PDB entry 9D30 | electron microscopy, 3.74 A resolution | chains A and B

Chain A (and B):
Name: Mycocerosic acid synthase
Organism: Mycobacterium tuberculosis
Notes: EC 2.3.1.111; chain B of this document is another copy of the same molecule, construct and numbering; everything in this record applies to it too
UniProtKB: A0A0E8V6Y3 (A0A0E8V6Y3_MYCTX); residue numbers follow UniProt; this construct covers 1-2111
Chain sequence (2124 residues; each row starts with the number of its first residue):
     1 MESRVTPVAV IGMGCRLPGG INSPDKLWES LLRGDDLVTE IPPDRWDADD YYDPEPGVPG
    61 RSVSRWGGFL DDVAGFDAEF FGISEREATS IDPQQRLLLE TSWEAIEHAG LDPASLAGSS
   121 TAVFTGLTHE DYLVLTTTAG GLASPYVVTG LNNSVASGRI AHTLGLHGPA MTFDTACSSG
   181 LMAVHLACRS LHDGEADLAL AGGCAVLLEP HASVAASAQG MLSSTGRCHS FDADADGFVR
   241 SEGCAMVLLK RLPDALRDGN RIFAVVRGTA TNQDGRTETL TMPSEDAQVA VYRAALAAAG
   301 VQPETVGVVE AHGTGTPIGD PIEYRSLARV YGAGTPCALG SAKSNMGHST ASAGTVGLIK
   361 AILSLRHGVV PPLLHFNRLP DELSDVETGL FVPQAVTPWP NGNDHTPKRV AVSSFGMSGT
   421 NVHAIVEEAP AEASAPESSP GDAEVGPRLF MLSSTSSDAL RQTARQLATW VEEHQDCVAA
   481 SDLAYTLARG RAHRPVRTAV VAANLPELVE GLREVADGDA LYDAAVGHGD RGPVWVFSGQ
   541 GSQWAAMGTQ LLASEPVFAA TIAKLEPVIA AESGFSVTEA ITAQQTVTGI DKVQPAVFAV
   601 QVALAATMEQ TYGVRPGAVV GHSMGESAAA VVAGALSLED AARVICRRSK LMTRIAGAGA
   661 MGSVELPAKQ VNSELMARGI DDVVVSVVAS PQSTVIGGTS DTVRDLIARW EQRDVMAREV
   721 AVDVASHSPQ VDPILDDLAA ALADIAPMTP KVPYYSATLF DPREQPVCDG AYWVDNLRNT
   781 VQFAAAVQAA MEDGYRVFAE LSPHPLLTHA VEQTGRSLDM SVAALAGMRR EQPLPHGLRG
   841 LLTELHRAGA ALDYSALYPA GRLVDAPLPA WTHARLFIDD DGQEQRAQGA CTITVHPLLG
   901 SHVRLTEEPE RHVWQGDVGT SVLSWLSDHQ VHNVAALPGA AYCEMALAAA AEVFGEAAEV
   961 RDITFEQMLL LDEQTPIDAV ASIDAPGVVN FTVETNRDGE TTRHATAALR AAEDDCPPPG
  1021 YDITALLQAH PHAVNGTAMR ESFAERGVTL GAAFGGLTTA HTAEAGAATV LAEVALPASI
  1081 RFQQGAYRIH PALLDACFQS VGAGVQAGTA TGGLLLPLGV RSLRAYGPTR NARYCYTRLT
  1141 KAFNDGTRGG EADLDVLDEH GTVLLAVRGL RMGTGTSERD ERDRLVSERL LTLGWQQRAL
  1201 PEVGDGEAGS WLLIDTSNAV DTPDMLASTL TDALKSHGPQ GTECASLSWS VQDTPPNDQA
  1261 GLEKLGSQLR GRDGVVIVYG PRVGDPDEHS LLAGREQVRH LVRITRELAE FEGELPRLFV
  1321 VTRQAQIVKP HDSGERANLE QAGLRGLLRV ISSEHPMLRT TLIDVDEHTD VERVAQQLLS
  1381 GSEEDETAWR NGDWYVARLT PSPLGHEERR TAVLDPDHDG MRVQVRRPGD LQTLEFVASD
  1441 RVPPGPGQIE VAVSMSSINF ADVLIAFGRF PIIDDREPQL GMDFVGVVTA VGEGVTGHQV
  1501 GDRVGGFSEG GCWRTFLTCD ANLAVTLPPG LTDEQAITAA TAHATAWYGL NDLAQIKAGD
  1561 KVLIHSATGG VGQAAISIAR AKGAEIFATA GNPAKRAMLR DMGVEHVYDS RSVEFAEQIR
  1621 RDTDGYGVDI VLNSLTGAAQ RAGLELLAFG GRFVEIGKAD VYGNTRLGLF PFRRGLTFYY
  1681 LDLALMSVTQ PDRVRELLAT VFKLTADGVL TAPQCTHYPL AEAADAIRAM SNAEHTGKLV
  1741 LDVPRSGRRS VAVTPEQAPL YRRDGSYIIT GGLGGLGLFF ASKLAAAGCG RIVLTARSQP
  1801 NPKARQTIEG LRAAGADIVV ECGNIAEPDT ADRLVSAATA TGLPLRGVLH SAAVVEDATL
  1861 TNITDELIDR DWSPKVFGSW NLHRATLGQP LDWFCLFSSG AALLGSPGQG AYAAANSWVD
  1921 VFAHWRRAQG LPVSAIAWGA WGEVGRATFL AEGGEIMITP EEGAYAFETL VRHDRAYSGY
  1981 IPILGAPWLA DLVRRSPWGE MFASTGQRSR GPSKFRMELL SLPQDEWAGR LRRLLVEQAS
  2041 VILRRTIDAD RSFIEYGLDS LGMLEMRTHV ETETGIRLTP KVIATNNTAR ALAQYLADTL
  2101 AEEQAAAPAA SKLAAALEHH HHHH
Disordered / not traced: 1-891, 2107-2124 (chain B: 1-891, 2001-2124)
Covalent attachments: compound MU4 linked to S2060
Sequence notes: expression tag (2112-2124)
Small-molecule neighbours: MU4 (N-[2-(hexadecanoylamino)ethyl]-N~3~-[(2R)-2-hydroxy-3,3-dimethyl-4-(phosphonooxy)butanoyl]-beta-alaninamide): H929, L937, P938, G939, F965, E966, Q967, M968, V1048, D1095, Q1099, L1116, P1117, L1118, D2059, L2064
From the paper describing this entry:
  - binding site for MU4: H929, S2060
  - catalytic residues: H929, D1095
  - contacts within the chain: N933-T2072 (hydrogen bond)
  - mutagenesis - S1187A, T2046V: decreased catalytic activity on MU4
  - specificity-determining residues: L127 to E130, M417 (proposed by the authors, not directly observed)

How chain A and chain B interact:
Residue-residue contacts (74; chain A residue first):
  S901(A) - S901(B)
  S901(A) - H902(B)
  H902(A) - S901(B)  hydrogen bond (backbone-side chain)
  V903(A) - V903(B)  hydrophobic
  V903(A) - V913(B)
  V903(A) - W914(B)
  V903(A) - Q915(B)
  R904(A) - Q915(B)
  R904(A) - D978(B)
  L905(A) - L905(B)  hydrophobic
  L905(A) - R911(B)
  L905(A) - V913(B)  hydrophobic
  T906(A) - N996(B)
  E907(A) - R911(B)  salt bridge
  E907(A) - R1666(B)
  E908(A) - T1665(B)  hydrogen bond
  E908(A) - R1666(B)
  R911(A) - E907(B)  salt bridge
  R911(A) - R911(B)
  V913(A) - V903(B)  hydrophobic
  V913(A) - L905(B)  hydrophobic
  Q915(A) - V903(B)
  Q915(A) - R904(B)  hydrogen bond (side chain-backbone)
  D978(A) - R904(B)
  D984(A) - A1638(B)
  N996(A) - T906(B)  hydrogen bond
  A1638(A) - E908(B)
  R1641(A) - E908(B)  salt bridge
  R1641(A) - P909(B)
  R1641(A) - D984(B)  salt bridge
  F1649(A) - T1689(B)
  D1660(A) - L1669(B)
  V1661(A) - L1669(B)  hydrophobic
  V1661(A) - F1670(B)
  V1661(A) - R1673(B)
  Y1662(A) - R1673(B)
  N1664(A) - L1669(B)
  N1664(A) - F1670(B)
  T1665(A) - L1669(B)
  R1666(A) - E907(B)
  R1666(A) - R1666(B)
  R1666(A) - L1667(B)
  L1667(A) - R1666(B)
  L1667(A) - L1667(B)
  L1667(A) - L1669(B)  hydrophobic
  G1668(A) - N1664(B)
  L1669(A) - V1661(B)  hydrophobic
  L1669(A) - N1664(B)
  L1669(A) - T1665(B)  hydrogen bond (backbone-backbone)
  L1669(A) - L1667(B)  hydrophobic
  F1670(A) - V1661(B)
  F1670(A) - Y1662(B)
  F1670(A) - N1664(B)  hydrogen bond (backbone-side chain)
  F1672(A) - F1678(B)  hydrophobic
  F1672(A) - Y1680(B)
  R1673(A) - V1661(B)
  R1673(A) - Y1662(B)
  R1673(A) - Y1680(B)
  R1673(A) - L1685(B)
  R1674(A) - L1685(B)
  L1676(A) - Y1680(B)  hydrogen bond (backbone-backbone)
  T1677(A) - F1678(B)
  T1677(A) - Y1679(B)
  F1678(A) - L1669(B)  hydrophobic
  F1678(A) - T1677(B)
  F1678(A) - F1678(B)  hydrogen bond (backbone-backbone)
  Y1679(A) - Y1679(B)  hydrogen bond
  Y1680(A) - F1672(B)
  Y1680(A) - L1676(B)  hydrogen bond (backbone-backbone)
  L1685(A) - F1649(B)  hydrophobic
  L1685(A) - R1673(B)
  M1686(A) - F1649(B)  hydrophobic
  T1689(A) - F1649(B)
  Q1690(A) - F1649(B)
Also at the interface, not in a pair above, chain A (49 interface residues in all): T892, I893, A985, P986, I1473, V1613, Q1640, G1650, G1675, D1682
Also at the interface, not in a pair above, chain B (46 interface residues in all): I893, T894, V895, P986, I1473, V1613, R1641, G1668, R1674, G1675, Q1690

In short:
The interface between chain A and chain B involves 49 residues on one side and 46 on the other; the contacts
include 10 hydrogen bonds and 4 salt bridges. Polar contacts include E907(A)-R911(B), R1641(A)-E908(B) and
R1641(A)-D984(B). The paper reports catalytic residues H929(A) and D1095(A); S1187A and T2046V of chain A
reduce catalytic activity on MU4.
Both chains are Mycocerosic acid synthase (Mycobacterium tuberculosis). Entry 9D30 (Cryo-EM structure of
mycocerosic acid synthase with a single DH-ACP crosslink using C16 alpha-bromoamide. Complex C) was determined
by electron microscopy, deposited together with 9D2Y and 9D2Z.
